PDB entry 7YEK | X-ray diffraction, 2.40 A resolution | chains A and C of the 3 polymer chains in the assembly

== Chain A ==
Protein: Deoxyribodipyrimidine photo-lyase
Organism: Methanosarcina mazei
Notes: EC 4.1.99.3
UniProtKB: A0A0F8I5V2 (A0A0F8I5V2_METMZ); residues 3-462 here correspond to UniProt positions 1-460 (UniProt number = residue number - 2)
Amino-acid sequence (482 residues; each row starts with the number of its first residue; numbers below 1 keep their minus sign (Met-17 is residue -17)):
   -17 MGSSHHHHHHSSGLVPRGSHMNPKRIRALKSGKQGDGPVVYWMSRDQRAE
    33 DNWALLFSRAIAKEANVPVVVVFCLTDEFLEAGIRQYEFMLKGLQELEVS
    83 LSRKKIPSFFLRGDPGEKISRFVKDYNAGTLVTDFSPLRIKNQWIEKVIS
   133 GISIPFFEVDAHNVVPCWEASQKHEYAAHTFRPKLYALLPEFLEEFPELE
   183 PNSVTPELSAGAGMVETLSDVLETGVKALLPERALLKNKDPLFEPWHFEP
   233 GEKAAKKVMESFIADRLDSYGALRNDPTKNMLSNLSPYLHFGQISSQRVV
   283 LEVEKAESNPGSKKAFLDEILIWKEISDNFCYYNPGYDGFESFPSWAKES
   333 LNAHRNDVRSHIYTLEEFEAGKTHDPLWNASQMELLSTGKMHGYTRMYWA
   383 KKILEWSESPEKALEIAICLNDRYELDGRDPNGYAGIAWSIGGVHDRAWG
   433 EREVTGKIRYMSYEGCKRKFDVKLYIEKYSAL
Not modelled in the structure: -17 to -3, 189-197, 463-464
Construct notes: initiating methionine (-17); expression tag (-16 to 2, 463-464); engineered mutation Thr377 (Met375 in A0A0F8I5V2)
Small-molecule neighbours: FAD (flavin-adenine dinucleotide): Tyr252, Leu264, Ser265, Asn266, Leu267, Ser268, Leu271, Phe298, Glu301, Ile302, Trp305, Lys306, Ser309, Lys372, Met373, Gly375, Arg378, Met379, Ala382, Asn403, Glu407, Asp409, Gly410, Asp412, Asn414, Gly415, Gly418, Ile419, Ser422
From the paper describing this entry:
  - catalytic residues: Arg256 (proposed by the authors, not directly observed)

== Chain C ==
Molecule: CPD photolesion containing DNA after repair
Sequence (13 nucleotides; row label = number of the first residue in the row):
     2 TCGGCTTCGCGCA

== Chain A / chain C interface ==
Residue-residue contacts (23; chain A residue first):
  Ala160(A) - DT7(C)  phosphate contact
  His161(A) - DC6(C)  hydrogen bond to the phosphate
  His161(A) - DT7(C)  salt bridge to the phosphate
  Arg164(A) - DT7(C)  salt bridge to the phosphate
  Arg256(A) - DT8(C)  hydrogen bond to the base
  Asn257(A) - DT8(C)  base contact
  Glu301(A) - DT7(C)  hydrogen bond to the base
  Trp305(A) - DT7(C)  stacking on the base
  Tyr376(A) - DC9(C)  hydrogen bond to the phosphate
  Met379(A) - DT8(C)  base contact
  Trp421(A) - DT8(C)  base contact
  Arg429(A) - DC6(C)  base contact
  Trp431(A) - DC9(C)  base contact
  Arg441(A) - DT8(C)  salt bridge to the phosphate
  Arg441(A) - DC9(C)  hydrogen bond to the sugar
  Tyr442(A) - DC9(C)  phosphate contact
  Tyr442(A) - DG10(C)  sugar contact
  Met443(A) - DC9(C)  phosphate contact
  Met443(A) - DG10(C)  phosphate contact
  Ser444(A) - DG10(C)  hydrogen bond to the phosphate
  Gly447(A) - DG10(C)  phosphate contact
  Lys451(A) - DC9(C)  salt bridge to the phosphate
  Lys451(A) - DG10(C)  salt bridge to the phosphate
Also at the interface, not in a pair above, chain A (22 interface residues in all): Ala159, Glu446, Cys448, Arg450
Also at the interface, not in a pair above, chain C (7 interface residues in all): DG5, DC11

== Overview ==
22 residues of chain A face 7 of chain C across their interface, with 6 hydrogen bonds, 5 salt bridges and 1
aromatic stacking contact. Polar contacts include Arg256(A)-DT8(C), Glu301(A)-DT7(C) and Arg441(A)-DC9(C).
Chain A binds flavin-adenine dinucleotide. The paper reports the catalytic residue Arg256(A).
Here chain A is Deoxyribodipyrimidine photo-lyase (Methanosarcina mazei) and chain C is CPD photolesion
containing DNA after repair. Entry 7YEK (TR-SFX MmCPDII-DNA complex: 500 ns time-point collected in SACLA.
Includes 500 ns, dark, and extrapolated structure ...) was determined by X-ray diffraction (same publication
as 7YC7, 7YCM, 7YCP, 7YCR, 7YD6, 7YD7 and 10 further entries).
